PDB entry 7B3B | electron microscopy, 3.10 A resolution | chains A and C of the 5 polymer chains in the assembly

[Chain A]
Name: RNA-directed RNA polymerase nsp12
From: Severe acute respiratory syndrome coronavirus 2
Notes: EC 2.7.7.48
Reference sequence: P0DTD1 (R1AB_SARS2); residues 1-932 here correspond to UniProt positions 4393-5324 (UniProt number = residue number + 4392)
Chain sequence (935 residues; numbered -2 to 932; the number before each row is that of its first residue; numbers below 1 keep their minus sign (Ser-2 is residue -2)):
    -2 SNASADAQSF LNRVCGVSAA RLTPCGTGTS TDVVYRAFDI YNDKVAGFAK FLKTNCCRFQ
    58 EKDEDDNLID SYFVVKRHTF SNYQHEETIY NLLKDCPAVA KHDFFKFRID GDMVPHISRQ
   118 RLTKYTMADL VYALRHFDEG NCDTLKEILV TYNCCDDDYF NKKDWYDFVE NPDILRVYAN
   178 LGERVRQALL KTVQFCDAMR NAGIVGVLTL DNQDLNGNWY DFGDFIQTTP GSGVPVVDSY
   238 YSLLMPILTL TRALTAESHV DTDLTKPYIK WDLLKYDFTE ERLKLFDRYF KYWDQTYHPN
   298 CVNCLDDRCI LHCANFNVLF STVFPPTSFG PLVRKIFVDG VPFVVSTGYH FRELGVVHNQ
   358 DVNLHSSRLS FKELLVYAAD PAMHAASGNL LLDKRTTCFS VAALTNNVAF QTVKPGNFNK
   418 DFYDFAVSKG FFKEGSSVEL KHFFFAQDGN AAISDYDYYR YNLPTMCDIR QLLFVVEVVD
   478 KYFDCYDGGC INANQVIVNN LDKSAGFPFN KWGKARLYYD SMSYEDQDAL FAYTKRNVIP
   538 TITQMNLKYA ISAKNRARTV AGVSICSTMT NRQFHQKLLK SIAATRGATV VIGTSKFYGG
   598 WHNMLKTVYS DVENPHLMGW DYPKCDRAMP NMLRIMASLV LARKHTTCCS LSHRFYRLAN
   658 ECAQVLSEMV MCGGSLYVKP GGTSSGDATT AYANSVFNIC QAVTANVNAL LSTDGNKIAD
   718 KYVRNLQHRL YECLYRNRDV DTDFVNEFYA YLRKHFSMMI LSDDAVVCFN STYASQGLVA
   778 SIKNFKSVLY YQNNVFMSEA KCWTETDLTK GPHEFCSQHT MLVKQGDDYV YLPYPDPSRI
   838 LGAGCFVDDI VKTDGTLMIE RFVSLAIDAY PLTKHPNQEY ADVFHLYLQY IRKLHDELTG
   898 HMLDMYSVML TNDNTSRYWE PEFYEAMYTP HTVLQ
Unresolved in the structure: -2 to 30, 51-117, 362-366, 897-909, 930-932
Sequence notes: expression tag (-2 to 0)
Metal / ion sites: Zn2+ site 1: His295, Cys301, Cys306, Cys310; Zn2+ site 2: Cys487, His642, Cys645, Cys646
UniProt features mapped onto this chain:
  - region: Lys545 to Arg555 (Interaction with RMP Remdesivir), Thr582 to Pro620 (RdRp Palm N-ter)
  - active site: Ser759, Asp760, Asp761
  - binding site (Mn(2+)): Asn209, Asp218
  - binding site (Zn(2+)): His295, Cys301, Cys306, Cys310, Cys487, His642, Cys645, Cys646
  - site: Gln932 (Cleavage)

[Chain C]
Name: Non-structural protein 7
From: Severe acute respiratory syndrome coronavirus 2
Reference sequence: P0DTD1 (R1AB_SARS2); residues 1-83 here correspond to UniProt positions 3860-3942 (UniProt number = residue number + 3859)
Chain sequence (86 residues; row label = number of the first residue in the row; numbers below 1 keep their minus sign (Ser-2 is residue -2)):
    -2 SNASKMSDVK CTSVVLLSVL QQLRVESSSK LWAQCVQLHN DILLAKDTTE AFEKMVSLLS
    58 VLLSMQGAVD INKLCEEMLD NRATLQ
Unresolved in the structure: -2 to 0, 63-83
Sequence notes: expression tag (-2 to 0)
UniProt features mapped onto this chain:
  - site: Gln83 (Cleavage)

[Chain A / chain C interface]
Pairs across the interface - 28 pairs, chain A then chain C:
  Thr409(A) - Trp29(C)
  Lys411(A) - Gln18(C)
  Pro412(A) - Leu14(C)  hydrophobic
  Pro412(A) - Ser15(C)
  Gly413(A) - Val11(C)
  Phe415(A) - Cys8(C)  hydrophobic
  Tyr420(A) - Ser4(C)  hydrogen bond
  Tyr420(A) - Asp5(C)  hydrogen bond
  Tyr420(A) - Cys8(C)  hydrophobic
  Phe429(A) - Ser1(C)  hydrogen bond (backbone-backbone)
  Lys430(A) - Ser1(C)
  Glu431(A) - Ser1(C)  hydrogen bond
  Glu436(A) - Lys7(C)  salt bridge
  Leu437(A) - Ser4(C)
  Leu437(A) - Lys7(C)
  Phe440(A) - Lys7(C)
  Phe440(A) - Leu40(C)
  Phe441(A) - His36(C)
  Phe441(A) - Leu40(C)
  Phe442(A) - Asn37(C)
  Phe442(A) - Leu40(C)  hydrophobic
  Ala443(A) - Leu14(C)  hydrophobic
  Ala443(A) - Val33(C)
  Ala443(A) - Asn37(C)
  Gln444(A) - Trp29(C)  hydrogen bond (backbone-side chain)
  Gln444(A) - Val33(C)
  Asn552(A) - Asn37(C)
  Phe843(A) - Val11(C)  hydrophobic
Other interface residues (no listed pair), chain A (22 interface residues in all): Val410, Lys438, Asp445, Ala550
Other interface residues (no listed pair), chain C (18 interface residues in all): Met3, Glu23, Leu41, Lys43

[In short]
22 residues of chain A face 18 of chain C across their interface, with 5 hydrogen bonds and 1 salt bridge.
Polar pairs include Glu436(A)-Lys7(C), Tyr420(A)-Ser4(C) and Tyr420(A)-Asp5(C). From UniProt: 3 active-site
residues, Mn2+-binding residues Asn209(A) and Asp218(A) and 8 Zn2+-binding residues on chain A.
Here chain A is RNA-directed RNA polymerase nsp12 and chain C is Non-structural protein 7, both from Severe
acute respiratory syndrome coronavirus 2. Entry 7B3B (Structure of elongating SARS-CoV-2 RNA-dependent RNA
polymerase with Remdesivir at position -3 (structure 1)) was determined by electron microscopy (same
publication as 7B3C).
